7OSF - chains A and H of the 6 polymer chains in the assembly; structure by electron microscopy, 3.80 A resolution.

[Chain A]
Name: Probable ABC transporter binding protein NosD
Source organism: Pseudomonas stutzeri ATCC 14405
UniProtKB: P19843 (NOSD_PSEST); residues 1-436 here = UniProt positions 1-436
Sequence (436 residues; numbered 1 to 436; the number before each row is that of its first residue):
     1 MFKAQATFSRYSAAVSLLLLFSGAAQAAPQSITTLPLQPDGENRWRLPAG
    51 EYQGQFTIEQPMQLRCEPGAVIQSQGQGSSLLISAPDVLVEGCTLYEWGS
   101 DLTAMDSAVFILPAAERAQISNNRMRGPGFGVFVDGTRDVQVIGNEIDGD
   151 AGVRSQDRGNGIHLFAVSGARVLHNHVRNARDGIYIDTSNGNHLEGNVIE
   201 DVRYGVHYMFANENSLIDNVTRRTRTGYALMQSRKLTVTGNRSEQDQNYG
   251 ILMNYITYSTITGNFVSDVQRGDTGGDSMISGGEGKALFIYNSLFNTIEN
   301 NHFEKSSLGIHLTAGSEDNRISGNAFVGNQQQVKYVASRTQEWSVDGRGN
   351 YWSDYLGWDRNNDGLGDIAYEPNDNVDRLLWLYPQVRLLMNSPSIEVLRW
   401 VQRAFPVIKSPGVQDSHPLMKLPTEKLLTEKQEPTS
Disordered / not traced: 1-27, 273-282, 430-436
Ion coordination: Cu ion: His207, Met209, Met231 (shared with Met50(H) of chain H); Mg2+: Asn361, Asp367

[Chain H]
Name: Copper-binding lipoprotein NosL
Source organism: Pseudomonas stutzeri ATCC 14405
UniProtKB: Q52529 (NOSL_PSEST); numbering as in UniProt (aligned over 1-190)
Sequence (190 residues; row label = number of the first residue in the row):
     1 MNALHRIGAGTLLAVLLAFGLTGCGEKEEVQQSLEPVAFHDSDECHVCGM
    51 IITDFPGPKGQAVEKRGVKKFCSTAEMLGWWLQPENRLLDAKLYVHDMGR
   101 SVWEKPDDGHLIDATSAYYVVGTSLKGAMGASLASFAEEQDAKALAGMHG
   151 GRVLRFEEIDQALLQEAASMQHGGMHDHAPNGAHNAHAGH
Disordered / not traced: 1-31, 175-190
Ion coordination: Zn2+: Cys45, Cys48, Cys72, Glu76; Cu ion: Met50 (shared with His207(A), Met209(A), Met231(A) of chain A)
UniProt features mapped onto this chain:
  - lipidation: Cys24 (N-palmitoyl cysteine)

[Interface between chain A and chain H]
Residue-residue contacts (42; chain A residue first):
  Gln156(A) with Ser42(H)
  Arg203(A) with Glu44(H), salt bridge; Ile51(H)
  Tyr204(A) with Cys48(H), hydrogen bond (side chain-backbone); Gly49(H), hydrogen bond (side chain-backbone); Met50(H), hydrogen bond (side chain-backbone)
  His207(A) with Met50(H), hydrogen bond
  Met209(A) with Met50(H), hydrophobic
  Phe210(A) with Ala128(H); His172(H)
  Met231(A) with Cys48(H); Met50(H), hydrophobic; Met129(H), hydrophobic
  Gln232(A) with Met129(H), hydrogen bond (side chain-backbone); Gly130(H); His172(H)
  Arg234(A) with His172(H); Gly173(H); Gly174(H)
  Leu252(A) with Val47(H)
  Asn254(A) with Cys48(H); Glu76(H), hydrogen bond; Met129(H)
  Tyr255(A) with Ala75(H); Met129(H), hydrophobic
  Tyr291(A) with Val47(H), hydrophobic; Glu76(H); Gly79(H), hydrogen bond (side chain-backbone); Trp80(H), hydrogen bond (side chain-backbone); Gln83(H)
  Asn292(A) with Gln165(H)
  Leu294(A) with Gln165(H)
  Thr313(A) with Gln83(H), hydrogen bond
  Ala314(A) with Pro84(H); Gln161(H)
  Gly315(A) with Gln161(H), hydrogen bond (backbone-side chain); Gln165(H), hydrogen bond (backbone-side chain)
  Lys334(A) with Glu85(H), salt bridge
  Val336(A) with Pro84(H); Glu85(H)
  Leu382(A) with Leu88(H)
  Tyr383(A) with Leu88(H), hydrophobic
Other interface residues (no listed pair), chain A (28 interface residues in all): Arg154, Asn212, Tyr249, Phe289, His311, Trp381
Other interface residues (no listed pair), chain H (27 interface residues in all): Asp41, Gly127, Leu164, Ala168

[In short]
Chain A and chain H form an interface of 28 and 27 residues respectively, with 11 hydrogen bonds and 2 salt
bridges. Polar pairs include Arg203(A)-Glu44(H), Lys334(A)-Glu85(H) and Tyr204(A)-Cys48(H). The Cu ion site is
built by His207(A), Met209(A), Met231(A) and Met50(H).
Chain A is Probable ABC transporter binding protein NosD and chain H is Copper-binding lipoprotein NosL, both
from Pseudomonas stutzeri ATCC 14405; the structure, ABC Transporter complex NosDFYL, R-domain 1, was
determined by electron microscopy (same publication as 7O0Y, 7O0Z, 7O10, 7O11, 7O12, 7O13 and 10 further
entries).
